PDB entry 6OQR | electron microscopy, 3.10 A resolution | chains Y and a of the 22 polymer chains in the assembly

Chain Y:
Protein: ATP synthase subunit b
Organism: Escherichia coli
UniProtKB: D6IFY0 (D6IFY0_ECOLX); residues 1-156 here = UniProt positions 1-156
Sequence (156 residues; row label = number of the first residue in the row):
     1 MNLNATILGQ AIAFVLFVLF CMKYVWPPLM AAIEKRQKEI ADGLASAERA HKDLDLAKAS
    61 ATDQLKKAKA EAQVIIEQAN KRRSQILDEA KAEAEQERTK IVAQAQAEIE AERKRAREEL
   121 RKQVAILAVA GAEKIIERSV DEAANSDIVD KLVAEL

Chain a:
Protein: ATP synthase subunit a
Organism: Escherichia coli
UniProtKB: C3SL77 (C3SL77_ECOLX); residues 1-271 here = UniProt positions 1-271
Sequence (271 residues; each row starts with the number of its first residue):
     1 MASENMTPQD YIGHHLNNLQ LDLRTFSLVD PQNPPATFWT INIDSMFFSV VLGLLFLVLF
    61 RSVAKKATSG VPGKFQTAIE LVIGFVNGSV KDMYHGKSKL IAPLALTIFV WVFLMNLMDL
   121 LPIDLLPYIA EHVLGLPALR VVPSADVNVT LSMALGVFIL ILFYSIKMKG IGGFTKELTL
   181 QPFNHWAFIP VNLILEGVSL LSKPVSLGLR LFGNMYAGEL IFILIAGLLP WWSQWILNVP
   241 WAIFHILIIT LQAFIFMVLT IVYLSMASEE H
Not modelled in the structure: 1-3, 270-271

Chain Y / chain a interface:
Residue-residue contacts - 40 pairs, chain Y then chain a:
  Met1(Y) with Glu4(a); Met6(a), hydrogen bond (backbone-backbone); Thr7(a); Pro8(a); Tyr11(a), hydrophobic
  Ala5(Y) with Trp231(a)
  Thr6(Y) with Ala226(a)
  Leu8(Y) with Trp231(a), hydrophobic
  Gly9(Y) with Trp231(a); Gln234(a)
  Gln10(Y) with Pro122(a); Ile123(a), hydrogen bond (side chain-backbone); Asp124(a), hydrogen bond (side chain-backbone)
  Ile12(Y) with Trp235(a)
  Ala13(Y) with Trp235(a), hydrophobic; Asn238(a); Val239(a)
  Phe14(Y) with Leu120(a); Leu121(a), hydrophobic; Pro122(a)
  Phe17(Y) with Leu120(a), hydrophobic; Ala242(a), hydrophobic
  Ile33(Y) with Lys74(a); Thr77(a); Ala78(a), hydrophobic; Leu81(a), hydrophobic
  Glu34(Y) with Lys74(a), salt bridge
  Arg36(Y) with Thr77(a); Glu80(a), salt bridge; Leu81(a)
  Gln37(Y) with Pro72(a), hydrogen bond (side chain-backbone); Gly73(a); Lys74(a); Thr77(a), hydrogen bond
  Ile40(Y) with Pro72(a); Glu80(a)
  Ala41(Y) with Val71(a), hydrophobic
  Leu44(Y) with Ser69(a); Gly70(a); Val71(a)
Also at the interface, not in a pair above, chain Y (22 interface residues in all): Leu3, Ile7, Leu16, Met30, Ala32
Also at the interface, not in a pair above, chain a (33 interface residues in all): Leu125, Tyr128, His132, Trp232, Ile243, Ile246

In short:
Chain Y and chain a form an interface of 22 and 33 residues respectively; the contacts include 5 hydrogen
bonds and 2 salt bridges. Among the polar pairs are Glu34(Y)-Lys74(a), Arg36(Y)-Glu80(a) and
Gln10(Y)-Ile123(a).
Here chain Y is ATP synthase subunit b and chain a is ATP synthase subunit a, both from Escherichia coli.
Entry 6OQR (E. coli ATP Synthase ADP State 1a) was determined by electron microscopy, deposited together with
6OQS, 6OQT, 6OQU, 6OQV, 6OQW, 6PQV and 3 further entries.
